PDB entry 5HC7 | X-ray diffraction, 2.05 A resolution | chain A

[Chain A]
Protein: prenyltransference for protein
Source organism: Lavandula lanata
Amino-acid sequence (261 residues; row label = number of the first residue in the row):
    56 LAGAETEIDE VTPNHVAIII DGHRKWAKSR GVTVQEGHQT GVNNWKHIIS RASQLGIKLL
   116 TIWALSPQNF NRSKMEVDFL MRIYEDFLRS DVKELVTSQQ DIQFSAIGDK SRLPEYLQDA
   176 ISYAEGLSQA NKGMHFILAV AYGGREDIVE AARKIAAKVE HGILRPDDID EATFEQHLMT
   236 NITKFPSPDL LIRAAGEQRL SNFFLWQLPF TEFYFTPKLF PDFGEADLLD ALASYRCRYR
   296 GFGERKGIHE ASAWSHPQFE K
Disordered / not traced: 56-63, 294-316
Bound ions: Mg2+: Asp-76 (together with dimethylallyl S-thiolodiphosphate)
Small-molecule neighbours:
  - dimethylallyl S-thiolodiphosphate (DST), molecule 1: Ile-74, Ile-75, Asp-76, Trp-118, Ala-119, Leu-120, Ser-121, Asn-124, Arg-127, Arg-248, Arg-254, Ser-256, Phe-265
  - dimethylallyl S-thiolodiphosphate (DST), molecule 2: Asp-76, Gly-77, His-78, Arg-79, Lys-80, His-93, Arg-127, Glu-131
From the paper describing this entry:
  - mutagenesis - H78N: abolished catalytic activity
  - catalytic residues: His-78
  - mutagenesis - W100V, Y139F: decreased catalytic activity

[Overview]
Ligands of chain A: dimethylallyl S-thiolodiphosphate. The paper reports the catalytic residue His-78; W100V
and Y139F reduce catalytic activity.
Chain A is prenyltransference for protein (Lavandula lanata); the structure, Crystal structure of lavandulyl
diphosphate synthase from Lavandula x intermedia in complex with S-thiolo-isopentenyldiphosphate, was
determined by X-ray diffraction, deposited together with 5HC6 and 5HC8.
